2WUG - chain A; structure by X-ray diffraction, 1.80 A resolution.

# Chain A
Molecule: 2-hydroxy-6-oxo-6-phenylhexa-2,4-dienoate hydrolase bphd
From: Mycobacterium tuberculosis
Notes: EC 3.7.1.8
UniProt: P96851 (P96851_MYCTU); numbering as in UniProt (aligned over 1-291)
Chain sequence (291 residues; row label = number of the first residue in the row):
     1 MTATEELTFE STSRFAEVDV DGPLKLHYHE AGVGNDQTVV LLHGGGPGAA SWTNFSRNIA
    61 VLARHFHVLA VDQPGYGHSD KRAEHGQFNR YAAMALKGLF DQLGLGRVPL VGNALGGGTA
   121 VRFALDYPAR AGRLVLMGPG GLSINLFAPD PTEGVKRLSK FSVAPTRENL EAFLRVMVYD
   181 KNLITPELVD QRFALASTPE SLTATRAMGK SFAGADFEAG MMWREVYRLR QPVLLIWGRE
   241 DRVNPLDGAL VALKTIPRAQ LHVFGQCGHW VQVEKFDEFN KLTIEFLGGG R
Not modelled in the structure: 1-6, 290-291
Differences from the reference sequence: engineered mutation Ala-114 (Ser in P96851)
Small-molecule neighbours: (3E)-2,6-dioxo-6-phenylhex-3-enoate (HPK): Gly-44, Gly-45, Gly-46, Ala-49, Asn-54, Asn-113, Ala-114, Leu-115, Val-155, Leu-158, Phe-173, Met-177, Arg-192, Met-208, Val-243, His-269, Trp-270
Reported in the primary citation:
  - binding site for (3E)-2,6-dioxo-6-phenylhex-3-enoate: Gly-45, Asn-54, Asn-113, Leu-115, Arg-192, His-269, Trp-270
  - catalytic residues: His-269 (proposed by the authors, not directly observed)
  - mutagenesis - S114A (6500-fold): decreased catalytic activity on DSHA

# Overview
Bound to chain A: (3E)-2,6-dioxo-6-phenylhex-3-enoate. From the paper: the catalytic residue His-269; S114A
reduces catalytic activity on DSHA.
Chain A is 2-hydroxy-6-oxo-6-phenylhexa-2,4-dienoate hydrolase bphd (Mycobacterium tuberculosis); the
structure, Crystal structure of S114A mutant of HsaD from Mycobacterium tuberculosis in complex with HOPDA,
was determined by X-ray diffraction, deposited together with 2WUD, 2WUE and 2WUF.
